PDB entry 9D6F | electron microscopy, 4.24 A resolution (low resolution: residue-level contacts below are approximate; hydrogen-bond / salt-bridge calls are withheld) | chains C and D of the 5 polymer chains in the assembly

# Chain C
Name: 445-3 Fab light chain
From: Mus musculus
Notes: antibody fragment or engineered binder
Amino-acid sequence (216 residues; row label = number of the first residue in the row; numbers below 1 keep their minus sign (Ser-1 is residue -1)):
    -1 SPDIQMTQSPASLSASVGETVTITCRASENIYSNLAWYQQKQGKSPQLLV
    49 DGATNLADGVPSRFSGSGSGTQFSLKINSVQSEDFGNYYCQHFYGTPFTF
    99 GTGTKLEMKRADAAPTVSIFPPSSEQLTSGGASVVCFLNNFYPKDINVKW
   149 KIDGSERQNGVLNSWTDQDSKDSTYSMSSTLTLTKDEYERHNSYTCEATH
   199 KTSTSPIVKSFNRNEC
Disordered / not traced: -1 to 1, 107-214
Cystine bridges: Cys23-Cys88

# Chain D
Name: Type 1 fimbrin D-mannose specific adhesin FimH, Donor strand complemented with FimG peptide 'triple mutant'
From: Escherichia coli
Reference sequence: chimeric construct of P08191, P08190: residues 1-279 from P08191 (FIMH_ECOLI) positions 22-300 (UniProt number = residue number + 21); residues 287-300 from P08190 positions 24-37 (UniProt number = residue number - 263)
Amino-acid sequence (310 residues; numbered 1 to 310; the number before each row is that of its first residue):
     1 FACKTASGTAIPIGAASANVYVNLAPAVNVGQNLVVDLSTQIFCHNDYPE
    51 TITDYVTLQRGSAYGGVLSSFSGTVKYSGSSYPFPTTSETPRVVYNSRTD
   101 KPWPVALYLTPVSSAGGVAIKAGSLIAVLILRQTNNYNSDDFQFVWNIYA
   151 NNDVVVPTGGCDVSARDVTVTLPDYPGSVPIPLTVYCAKSQNLGYYLSGT
   201 TADAGNSIFTNTASFSPAQGVGVQLTRQGTIIPANNTVSLGAVGTSAVSL
   251 GLTANYARTGGQVTAGNVQSIIGVTFVYQGGSSGGGADVTITVNGKVVAK
   301 GGHHHHHHHH
Disordered / not traced: 165-310
Sequence notes: engineered mutation Ser7 (Asn28 in P08191), Ala15 (Gly36 in P08191), Ala16 (Gly37 in P08191), Ala27 (Val48 in P08191), Ser70 (Asn91 in P08191), Gln228 (Asn249 in P08191); linker (280-286); expression tag (301-310)
Cystine bridges: Cys3-Cys44
From the paper describing this entry:
  - mutagenesis - V27A: unchanged binding to mannoside ligand
  - mutagenesis - G15A/G16A/V27A (K_d_ > 2000 nM): abolished binding to Ligand
  - mutagenesis - V27A: decreased binding to ligand

# Interface between chain C and chain D
Pairs across the interface - 9 pairs, chain C then chain D:
  Tyr30(C) with Arg132(D); Asp141(D)
  Asn32(C) with Glu89(D)
  Asp49(C) with Arg60(D)
  Phe91(C) with Glu89(D)
  Tyr92(C) with Glu89(D); Thr90(D); Arg92(D)
  Thr94(C) with Tyr82(D)
Interface residues without a listed pair, chain C (8 interface residues in all): Gly93, Phe96
Interface residues without a listed pair, chain D (10 interface residues in all): Gln59, Thr87, Ser88

# Summary
8 residues of chain C face 10 of chain D across their interface. The paper reports that G15A/G16A/V27A of
chain D abolish binding to Ligand; V27A of chain D reduces binding to ligand.
Chain C is 445-3 Fab light chain (Mus musculus) and chain D is Type 1 fimbrin D-mannose specific adhesin FimH,
Donor strand complemented with FimG peptide 'triple mutant' (Escherichia coli); the structure, Cryo-EM
structure of E. coli FimH lectin domain bound to Fabs 440-2 and 454-3, was determined by electron microscopy,
deposited together with 8V3J and 8V93.
